Entry 7VGG (electron microscopy, 3.10 A resolution); this record covers chains A and B.

Chain A:
Protein: E3 ubiquitin-protein ligase COP1
Organism: Arabidopsis thaliana
Notes: EC 2.3.2.27
UniProtKB: P43254 (COP1_ARATH); residues 1-675 here = UniProt positions 1-675
Amino-acid sequence (704 residues; each row starts with the number of its first residue; numbers below 1 keep their minus sign (Met-28 is residue -28)):
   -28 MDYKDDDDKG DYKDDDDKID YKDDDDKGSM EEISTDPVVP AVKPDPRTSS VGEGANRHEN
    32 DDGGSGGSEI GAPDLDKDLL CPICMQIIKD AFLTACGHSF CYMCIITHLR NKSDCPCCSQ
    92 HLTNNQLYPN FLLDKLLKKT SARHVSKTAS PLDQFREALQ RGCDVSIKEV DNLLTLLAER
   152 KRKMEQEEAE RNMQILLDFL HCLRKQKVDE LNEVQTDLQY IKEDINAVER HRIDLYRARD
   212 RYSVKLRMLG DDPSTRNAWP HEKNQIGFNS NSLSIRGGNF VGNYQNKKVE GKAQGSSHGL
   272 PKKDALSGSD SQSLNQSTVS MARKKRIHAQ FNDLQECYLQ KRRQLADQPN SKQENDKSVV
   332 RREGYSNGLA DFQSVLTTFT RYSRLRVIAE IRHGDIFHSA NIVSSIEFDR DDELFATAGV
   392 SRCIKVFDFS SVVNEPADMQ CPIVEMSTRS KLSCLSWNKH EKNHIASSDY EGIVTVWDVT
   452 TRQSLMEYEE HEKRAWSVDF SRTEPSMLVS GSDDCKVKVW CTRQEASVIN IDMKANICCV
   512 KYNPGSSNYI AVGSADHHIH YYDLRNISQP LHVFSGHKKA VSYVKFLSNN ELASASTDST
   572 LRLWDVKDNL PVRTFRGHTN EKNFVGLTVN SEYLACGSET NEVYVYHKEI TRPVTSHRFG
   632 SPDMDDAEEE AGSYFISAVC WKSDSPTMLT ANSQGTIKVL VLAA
Unresolved in the structure: -28 to 350, 365-371, 408-410, 632-642
Differences from the reference sequence: initiating methionine (-28); expression tag (-27 to 0)
UniProt features mapped onto this chain:
  - zinc finger: Cys52 to Ser90 (RING-type)
  - region: Lys593 to Phe595 (Binding of human TRIB1 COP1-binding-motif)
  - motif: Arg294 to Ala317 (Bipartite nuclear localization signal)
  - binding site (Zn(2+)): Cys52, Cys55, Cys67, His69, Cys72, Cys75, Cys86, Cys89
  - site (Human TRIB1 COP1-binding motif): Lys422, Tyr441

Chain B:
Protein: Ultraviolet-B receptor UVR8
Organism: Arabidopsis thaliana
UniProtKB: Q9FN03 (UVR8_ARATH); numbering as in UniProt (aligned over 1-440)
Amino-acid sequence (468 residues; numbered -27 to 440; the number before each row is that of its first residue; numbers below 1 keep their minus sign (Met-27 is residue -27)):
   -27 MGSSHHHHHH SSGLVPRGSH SDEVDAHMMA EDMAADEVTA PPRKVLIISA GASHSVALLS
    33 GDIVCSWGRG EDGQLGHGDA EDRPSPTQLS ALDGHQIVSV TCGADHTVAY SQSGMEVYSW
    93 GWGDFGRLGH GNSSDLFTPL PIKALHGIRI KQIACGDSHC LAVTMEGEVQ SWGRNQNGQL
   153 GLGDTEDSLV PQKIQAFEGI RIKMVAAGAE HTAAVTEDGD LYGWGWGRYG NLGLGDRTDR
   213 LVPERVTSTG GEKMSMVACG WRHTISVSYS GALYTYGWSK YGQLGHGDLE DHLIPHKLEA
   273 LSNSFISQIS GGWRHTMALT SDGKLYGWGW NKFGQVGVGN NLDQCSPVQV RFPDDQKVVQ
   333 VSCGWRHTLA VTERNNVFAW GRGTNGQLGI GESVDRNFPK IIEALSVDGA SGQHIESSNI
   393 DPSSGKSWVS PAERYAVVPD ETGLTDGSSK GNGGDISVPQ TDVKRVRI
Unresolved in the structure: -27 to 12, 382-405, 413-440
Differences from the reference sequence: initiating methionine (-27); expression tag (-26 to 0)
UniProt features mapped onto this chain:
  - region: Gly397 to Gly423 (Required for interaction with COP1)
  - modified residue: Ala2 (N-acetylalanine)

Chain A / chain B interface:
Pairs across the interface (53):
  Ile373(A) - Tyr407(B)  hydrophobic
  Ser375(A) - Tyr407(B)
  Gly390(A) - Tyr407(B)
  Val391(A) - Tyr407(B)  hydrogen bond (backbone-side chain)
  Ser392(A) - Trp94(B)
  Ser392(A) - Arg146(B)
  Arg393(A) - Asp44(B)  salt bridge
  Arg393(A) - Asp77(B)  salt bridge
  Arg393(A) - Trp94(B)
  Glu416(A) - Gln148(B)
  Ser418(A) - Arg146(B)
  Ser418(A) - Gln148(B)  hydrogen bond
  Ser418(A) - Glu182(B)
  Arg420(A) - Asp129(B)  salt bridge
  Arg420(A) - Ala181(B)
  Arg420(A) - Trp233(B)
  Arg420(A) - Trp285(B)
  Arg420(A) - Trp337(B)
  Lys422(A) - Arg41(B)
  Lys422(A) - Tyr407(B)
  Leu423(A) - Tyr407(B)  hydrogen bond (backbone-side chain)
  Tyr441(A) - Tyr407(B)
  Tyr441(A) - Ala408(B)
  Glu442(A) - Trp285(B)
  Glu442(A) - Arg338(B)  salt bridge
  Thr452(A) - Arg200(B)  hydrogen bond (backbone-side chain)
  Arg453(A) - Asn149(B)  hydrogen bond
  Arg453(A) - Trp198(B)
  Arg453(A) - Arg200(B)
  Gln454(A) - Trp198(B)
  Gln454(A) - Arg200(B)
  Glu458(A) - Arg234(B)  salt bridge
  Glu460(A) - Tyr253(B)
  Glu460(A) - Arg286(B)  salt bridge
  Glu463(A) - Lys304(B)  salt bridge
  Trp467(A) - Val409(B)
  Trp467(A) - Pro411(B)
  Asp484(A) - Pro411(B)
  Glu496(A) - Lys252(B)  salt bridge
  Asn507(A) - Pro411(B)
  Cys509(A) - Pro411(B)
  Ala526(A) - Asp412(B)
  Ala551(A) - Val410(B)  hydrophobic
  Ala551(A) - Pro411(B)
  Ala551(A) - Asp412(B)
  Thr568(A) - Val410(B)
  Lys593(A) - Ala408(B)
  Lys593(A) - Val409(B)
  Lys593(A) - Val410(B)  hydrogen bond (backbone-backbone)
  Asn594(A) - Ala408(B)  hydrogen bond (side chain-backbone)
  Asn594(A) - Val410(B)
  Phe595(A) - Ala408(B)  hydrogen bond (backbone-backbone)
  Phe595(A) - Val410(B)  hydrophobic
Interface residues without a listed pair, chain A (39 interface residues in all): Cys394, Lys396, Ser421, Ile444, Ser455, Arg465, His528, Ser553, Phe646
Interface residues without a listed pair, chain B (30 interface residues in all): Phe97, Tyr201, Trp302

Summary:
Chain A and chain B form an interface of 39 and 30 residues respectively; the contacts include 8 hydrogen
bonds and 8 salt bridges. Among the polar pairs are Arg393(A)-Asp44(B), Arg393(A)-Asp77(B) and
Arg420(A)-Asp129(B). UniProt lists 8 Zn2+-binding residues on chain A.
Chain A is E3 ubiquitin-protein ligase COP1 and chain B is Ultraviolet-B receptor UVR8, both from Arabidopsis
thaliana; the structure, Cryo-EM structure of Ultraviolet-B activated UVR8 in complex with COP1, was
determined by electron microscopy.
